7KMZ - chains A and E of the 5 polymer chains in the assembly; structure by electron microscopy, 3.62 A resolution.

== Chain A ==
Protein: Spike glycoprotein
Source organism: Severe acute respiratory syndrome coronavirus 2
UniProt: P0DTC2 (SPIKE_SARS2); numbering as in UniProt (aligned over 1-1208)
Chain sequence (1288 residues; numbered 1 to 1288; the number before each row is that of its first residue):
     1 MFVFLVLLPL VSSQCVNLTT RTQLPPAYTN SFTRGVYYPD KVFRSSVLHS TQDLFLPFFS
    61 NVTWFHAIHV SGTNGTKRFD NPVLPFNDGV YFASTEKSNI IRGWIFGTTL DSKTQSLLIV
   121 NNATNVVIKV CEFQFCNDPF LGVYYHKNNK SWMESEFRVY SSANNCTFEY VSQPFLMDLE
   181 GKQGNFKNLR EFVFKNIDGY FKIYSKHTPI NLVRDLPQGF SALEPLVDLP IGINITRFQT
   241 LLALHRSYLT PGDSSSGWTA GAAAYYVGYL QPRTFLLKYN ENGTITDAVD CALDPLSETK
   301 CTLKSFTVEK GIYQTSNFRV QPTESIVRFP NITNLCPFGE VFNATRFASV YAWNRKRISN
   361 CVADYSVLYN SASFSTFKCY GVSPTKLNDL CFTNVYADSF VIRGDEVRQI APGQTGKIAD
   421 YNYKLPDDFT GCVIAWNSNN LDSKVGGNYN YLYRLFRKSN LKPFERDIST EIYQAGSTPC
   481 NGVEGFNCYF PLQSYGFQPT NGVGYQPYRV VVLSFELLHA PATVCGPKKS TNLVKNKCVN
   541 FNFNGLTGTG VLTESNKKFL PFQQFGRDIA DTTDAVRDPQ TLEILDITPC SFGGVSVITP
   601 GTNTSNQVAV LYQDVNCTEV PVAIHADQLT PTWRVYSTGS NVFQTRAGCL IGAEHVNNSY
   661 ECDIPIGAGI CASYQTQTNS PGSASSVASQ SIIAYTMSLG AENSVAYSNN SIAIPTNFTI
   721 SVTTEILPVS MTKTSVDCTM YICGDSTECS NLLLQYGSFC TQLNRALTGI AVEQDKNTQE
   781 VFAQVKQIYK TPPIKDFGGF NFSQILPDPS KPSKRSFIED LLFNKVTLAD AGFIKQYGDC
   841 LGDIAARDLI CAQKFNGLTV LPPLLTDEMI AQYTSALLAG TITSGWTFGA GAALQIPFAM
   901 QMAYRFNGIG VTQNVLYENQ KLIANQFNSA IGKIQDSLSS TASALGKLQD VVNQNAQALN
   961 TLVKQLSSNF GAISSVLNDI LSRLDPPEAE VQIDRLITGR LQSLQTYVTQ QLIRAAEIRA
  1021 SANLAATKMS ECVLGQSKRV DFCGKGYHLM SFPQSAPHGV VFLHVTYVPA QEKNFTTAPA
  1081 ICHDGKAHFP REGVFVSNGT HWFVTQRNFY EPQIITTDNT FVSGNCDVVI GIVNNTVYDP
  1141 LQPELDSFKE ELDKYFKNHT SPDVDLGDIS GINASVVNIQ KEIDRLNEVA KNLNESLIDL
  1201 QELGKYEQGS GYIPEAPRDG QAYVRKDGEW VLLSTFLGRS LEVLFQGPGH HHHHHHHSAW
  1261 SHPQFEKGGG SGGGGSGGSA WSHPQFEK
Disordered / not traced: 1-25, 67-78, 142-152, 178-185, 247-260, 627-639, 677-689, 829-851, 1150-1288
Differences from the reference sequence: engineered mutation Gly682 (Arg in P0DTC2), Ser683 (Arg in P0DTC2), Ser685 (Arg in P0DTC2), Pro986 (Lys in P0DTC2), Pro987 (Val in P0DTC2); expression tag (1209-1288)
Cystine bridges: Cys131-Cys166, Cys291-Cys301, Cys336-Cys361, Cys379-Cys432, Cys391-Cys525, Cys480-Cys488, Cys538-Cys590, Cys617-Cys649, Cys662-Cys671, Cys738-Cys760, Cys743-Cys749, Cys1032-Cys1043, Cys1082-Cys1126
Covalently attached groups: N-acetylglucosamine (NAG) linked to Asn61, Asn165, Asn234, Asn282, Asn331, Asn343, Asn603, Asn616, Asn657, Asn709, Asn717, Asn801, Asn1074, Asn1098, Asn1134
UniProt features mapped onto this chain:
  - region: Asn280 to Cys301 (Putative superantigen), Arg403 to Asp405 (Integrin-binding motif), Asn448 to Phe456 (Immunodominant HLA epitope recognized by the CD8+), Pro681, Ala684 (Putative superantigen), Ser816 to Tyr837 (Fusion peptide 1), Lys835 to Phe855 (Fusion peptide 2), Asp1163 to Glu1202 (Heptad repeat 2)
  - site: Arg815, Ser816 (Cleavage)
  - glycosylation: Asn17 (N-linked (GlcNAc...) (complex) asparagine), Asn61 (N-linked (GlcNAc...) (hybrid) asparagine), Asn74 (N-linked (GlcNAc...) (complex) asparagine), Asn122 (N-linked (GlcNAc...) (hybrid) asparagine), Asn149 (N-linked (GlcNAc...) (complex) asparagine), Asn165 (N-linked (GlcNAc...) (complex) asparagine), Asn234 (N-linked (GlcNAc...) (high mannose) asparagine), Asn282 (N-linked (GlcNAc...) (complex) asparagine), Thr323 (O-linked (GalNAc) threonine), Ser325 (O-linked (HexNAc...) serine), Asn331 (N-linked (GlcNAc...) (complex) asparagine), Asn343 (N-linked (GlcNAc...) (complex) asparagine), Asn603 (N-linked (GlcNAc...) (hybrid) asparagine), Asn616 (N-linked (GlcNAc...) (complex) asparagine), Asn657 (N-linked (GlcNAc...) (complex) asparagine), Thr676 (O-linked (GlcNAc...) threonine), Thr678 (O-linked (GlcNAc...) threonine), Asn709 (N-linked (GlcNAc...) (high mannose) asparagine), Asn717 (N-linked (GlcNAc...) (hybrid) asparagine), Asn801 (N-linked (GlcNAc...) (hybrid) asparagine) and 6 more in UniProt
  - natural variant: Leu5 (L5F: In strain: Iota/B.1.526), Ser13 (S13I: In strain: Epsilon/B.1.427/B.1.429), Leu18 (L18F: In strain: Beta/B.1.351, Gamma/P.1 and 1 more), Thr19 (T19I: In strain: Omicron/BQ.1.1, Omicron/XBB.1.5 and 1 more; T19R: In strain: Delta/B.1.617.2, Omicron/BA.2 and 4 more), Thr20 (T20N: In strain: Gamma/P.1), Leu24 to Ala27 (sequence variant, change not given here; In strain: Omicron/BA.2, Omicron/BA.2.12.1 and 6 more), Pro26 (P26S: In strain: Gamma/P.1), Gln52 (Q52H: In strain: Omicron/EG.5.1), Ala67 (A67V: In strain: Eta/B.1.525, Omicron/BA.1), His69 to Val70 (deletion: In strain: Alpha/B.1.1.7, Eta/B.1.525 and 5 more), Gly75 (G75V: In strain: Lambda/C.37), Thr76 (T76I: In strain: Lambda/C.37), 82 further natural variant entries in UniProt
  - mutagenesis: His69 to Val70 (Increased incorporation of cleaved spike into virions), Asn121 (N121Q: Partial loss of biliverdin affinity), Arg190 (R190K: Partial loss of biliverdin affinity), Asn234 (N234Q: Increased resistance to neutralizing antibodies), Asn331 (N331Q: Reduced viral infectivity), Asn343 (N343Q: Reduced viral infectivity), Leu452 (L452R: Increased resistance to neutralizing antibodies. Decreases HLA binding to NF9 epitope. Increased binding affinity to human ACE2), Tyr453 (Y453F: Decreased HLA binding to NF9 epitope. Increased binding affinity to human ACE2), Ala475 (A475V: Increased resistance to neutralizing antibodies), Val483 (V483A: Increased resistance to neutralizing antibodies), Glu484 (E484D: Increased replication in human TMEM106B overexpressing cells), Phe490 (F490L: Increased resistance to neutralizing antibodies and human covalescent sera neutralization), 12 further mutagenesis entries in UniProt
Reported in the primary citation:
  - conformationally variable residues (order/disorder transition): Asn824 to Leu858

== Chain E ==
Protein: Angiotensin-converting enzyme 2
Source organism: Homo sapiens
Notes: EC 3.4.17.23, 3.4.17.-
UniProt: Q9BYF1 (ACE2_HUMAN); numbering as in UniProt (aligned over 19-615)
Chain sequence (597 residues; each row starts with the number of its first residue):
    19 STIEEQAKTF LDKFNHEAED LFYQSSLASW NYNTNITEEN VQNMNNAGDK WSAFLKEQST
    79 LAQMYPLQEI QNLTVKLQLQ ALQQNGSSVL SEDKSKRLNT ILNTMSTIYS TGKVCNPDNP
   139 QECLLLEPGL NEIMANSLDY NERLWAWESW RSEVGKQLRP LYEEYVVLKN EMARANHYED
   199 YGDYWRGDYE VNGVDGYDYS RGQLIEDVEH TFEEIKPLYE HLHAYVRAKL MNAYPSYISP
   259 IGCLPAHLLG DMWGRFWTNL YSLTVPFGQK PNIDVTDAMV DQAWDAQRIF KEAEKFFVSV
   319 GLPNMTQGFW ENSMLTDPGN VQKAVCHPTA WDLGKGDFRI LMCTKVTMDD FLTAHHEMGH
   379 IQYDMAYAAQ PFLLRNGANE GFHEAVGEIM SLSAATPKHL KSIGLLSPDF QEDNETEINF
   439 LLKQALTIVG TLPFTYMLEK WRWMVFKGEI PKDQWMKKWW EMKREIVGVV EPVPHDETYC
   499 DPASLFHVSN DYSFIRYYTR TLYQFQFQEA LCQAAKHEGP LHKCDISNST EAGQKLFNML
   559 RLGKSEPWTL ALENVVGAKN MNVRPLLNYF EPLFTWLKDQ NKNSFVGWST DWSPYAD
Disordered / not traced: 615
Cystine bridges: Cys133-Cys141, Cys344-Cys361, Cys530-Cys542
Covalently attached groups: N-acetylglucosamine (NAG) linked to Asn53, Asn90, Asn103, Asn322, Asn432, Asn546
UniProt features mapped onto this chain:
  - region (Interaction with SARS-CoV spike glycoprotein): Asp30 to Tyr41, Met82 to Pro84, Lys353 to Arg357
  - active site: Glu375 (Proton acceptor), His505 (Proton donor)
  - binding site (chloride): Arg169, Trp477, Lys481
  - binding site (substrate): Arg273, His345, Pro346, Tyr515
  - binding site (Zn(2+)): His374, His378, Glu402
  - glycosylation (N-linked (GlcNAc...) asparagine): Asn53, Asn90, Asn103, Asn322, Asn432, Asn546
  - mutagenesis: Ser19 (S19P: Increases slightly the interaction with RBD domain of SARS-CoV-2 spike protein), Gln24 to Lys26 (Slightly inhibits interaction with SARS-CoV spike glycoprotein), Gln24 (Q24T: Increases slightly the interaction with RBD domain of SARS-CoV-2 spike protein), Ala25 (A25V: Increases slightly the interaction with RBD domain of SARS-CoV-2 spike protein), Thr27 (T27Y: Increases slightly the interaction with RBD domain of SARS-CoV-2 spike protein. In sACE2.v2.2; increases interaction with RBD domain of SARS-CoV-2 spike protein ...), Leu29 (L29F: Increases slightly the interaction with RBD domain of SARS-CoV-2 spike protein), Lys31 (K31D: Abolishes interaction with SARS-CoV spike glycoprotein; K31Y: Increases slightly the interaction with RBD domain of SARS-CoV-2 spike protein), Asn33 (N33D: Increases slightly the interaction with RBD domain of SARS-CoV-2 spike protein), His34 (H34A: Increases slightly the interaction with RBD domain of SARS-CoV-2 spike protein), Glu37 (E37A: No effect on interaction with SARS-CoV spike glycoprotein), Asp38 (D38A: No effect on interaction with SARS-CoV spike glycoprotein), Leu39 (L39R: Increases slightly the interaction with RBD domain of SARS-CoV-2 spike protein), 48 further mutagenesis entries in UniProt

== Chain A / chain E interface ==
Pairs across the interface (22; chain A residue first):
  Lys417(A) - Asp30(E)  salt bridge
  Tyr449(A) - Asp38(E)  hydrogen bond
  Tyr453(A) - His34(E)  hydrogen bond
  Leu455(A) - Asp30(E)
  Leu455(A) - His34(E)
  Phe456(A) - Thr27(E)
  Phe456(A) - Asp30(E)
  Ala475(A) - Gln24(E)
  Tyr489(A) - Gln24(E)  hydrogen bond
  Tyr489(A) - Thr27(E)
  Tyr489(A) - Tyr83(E)  hydrogen bond
  Gln493(A) - His34(E)
  Gly496(A) - Lys353(E)  hydrogen bond (backbone-side chain)
  Gln498(A) - Lys353(E)  hydrogen bond
  Thr500(A) - Tyr41(E)  hydrogen bond
  Thr500(A) - Asp355(E)
  Thr500(A) - Arg357(E)
  Asn501(A) - Tyr41(E)
  Asn501(A) - Lys353(E)
  Gly502(A) - Lys353(E)  hydrogen bond (backbone-backbone)
  Gly502(A) - Gly354(E)
  Tyr505(A) - Glu37(E)  hydrogen bond
Interface residues without a listed pair, chain A (19 interface residues in all): Gly446, Gly476, Phe486, Ser494, Phe497
Interface residues without a listed pair, chain E (15 interface residues in all): Lys31, Gln42, Arg393

== Overview ==
19 residues of chain A and 15 residues of chain E are in contact; the contacts include 9 hydrogen bonds and 1
salt bridge. Polar pairs include Lys417(A)-Asp30(E), Tyr449(A)-Asp38(E) and Tyr453(A)-His34(E).
N-acetylglucosamine is covalently linked to Asn61(A), Asn165(A), Asn234(A), Asn282(A), Asn331(A) and Asn343(A)
and 9 more. From the paper: conformational variability at Asn824(A).
Chain A is Spike glycoprotein (Severe acute respiratory syndrome coronavirus 2) and chain E is
Angiotensin-converting enzyme 2 (Homo sapiens); the structure, Cryo-EM structure of double ACE2-bound
SARS-CoV-2 trimer Spike at pH 7.4, was determined by electron microscopy (same publication as 7KMB, 7KMS,
7KNB, 7KNE, 7KNH and 7KNI).
